PDB entry 7TEO | electron microscopy, 2.97 A resolution | chains O and U of the 30 polymer chains in the assembly

[Chain O]
Name: Proteasome subunit alpha type-1
Organism: Saccharomyces cerevisiae S288C
Notes: EC 3.4.25.1
Reference sequence: P21243 (PSA1_YEAST); numbering as in UniProt (aligned over 1-252)
Amino-acid sequence (252 residues; row label = number of the first residue in the row):
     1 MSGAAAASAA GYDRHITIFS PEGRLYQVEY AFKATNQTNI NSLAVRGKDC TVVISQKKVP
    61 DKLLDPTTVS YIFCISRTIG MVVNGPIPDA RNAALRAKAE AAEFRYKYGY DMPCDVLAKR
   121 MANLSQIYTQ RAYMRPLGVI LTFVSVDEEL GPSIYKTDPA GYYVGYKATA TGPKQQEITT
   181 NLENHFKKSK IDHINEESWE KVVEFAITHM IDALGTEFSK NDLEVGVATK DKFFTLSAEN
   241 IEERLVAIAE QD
Not modelled in the structure: 1-14, 190-191, 251-252

[Chain U]
Name: Proteasome subunit alpha type-7
Organism: Saccharomyces cerevisiae S288C
Notes: EC 3.4.25.1
Reference sequence: P21242 (PSA7_YEAST); residues 0-287 here correspond to UniProt positions 1-288 (UniProt number = residue number + 1)
Amino-acid sequence (288 residues; row label = number of the first residue in the row; numbering starts at 0):
     0 MTSIGTGYDL SNSVFSPDGR NFQVEYAVKA VENGTTSIGI KCNDGVVFAV EKLITSKLLV
    60 PQKNVKIQVV DRHIGCVYSG LIPDGRHLVN RGREEAASFK KLYKTPIPIP AFADRLGQYV
   120 QAHTLYNSVR PFGVSTIFGG VDKNGAHLYM LEPSGSYWGY KGAATGKGRQ SAKAELEKLV
   180 DHHPEGLSAR EAVKQAAKII YLAHEDNKEK DFELEISWCS LSETNGLHKF VKGDLLQEAI
   240 DFAQKEINGD DDEDEDDSDN VMSSDDENAP VATNANATTD QEGDIHLE
Not modelled in the structure: 0-4, 248-287

[Interface between chain O and chain U]
Contacting residue pairs (50):
  His15(O) - Tyr7(U)
  His15(O) - Val13(U)
  Gln27(O) - Val13(U)
  Gln27(O) - Phe14(U)  hydrogen bond (side chain-backbone)
  Tyr30(O) - Tyr7(U)
  Tyr30(O) - Phe14(U)
  Tyr30(O) - Ser15(U)
  Tyr30(O) - Pro16(U)  hydrophobic
  Tyr30(O) - Gly18(U)
  Lys33(O) - Pro16(U)
  Ala34(O) - Phe14(U)  hydrophobic
  Ala34(O) - Gly18(U)
  Gln37(O) - Asp17(U)
  Leu63(O) - Tyr159(U)
  Leu63(O) - Lys160(U)  hydrogen bond (backbone-backbone)
  Leu63(O) - Gly161(U)
  Leu63(O) - Lys172(U)
  Leu63(O) - Glu176(U)
  Leu64(O) - Trp157(U)  hydrophobic
  Leu64(O) - Gly158(U)
  Leu64(O) - Tyr159(U)
  Asp65(O) - Gly158(U)  hydrogen bond (backbone-backbone)
  Thr68(O) - Trp157(U)
  Thr68(O) - Gly158(U)  hydrogen bond (side chain-backbone)
  Val69(O) - Trp157(U)  hydrophobic
  Ser70(O) - Trp157(U)
  Tyr71(O) - Trp157(U)
  Ile87(O) - Ser155(U)
  Ile87(O) - Trp157(U)  hydrophobic
  Pro88(O) - Gln120(U)
  Pro88(O) - Ser153(U)
  Pro88(O) - Gly154(U)
  Pro88(O) - Ser155(U)
  Asp89(O) - Gln120(U)  hydrogen bond
  Arg91(O) - Gln117(U)  hydrogen bond (backbone-side chain)
  Arg91(O) - Tyr156(U)  hydrogen bond (side chain-backbone)
  Arg91(O) - Trp157(U)
  Asn92(O) - Gln117(U)
  Asn92(O) - Gln120(U)
  Leu95(O) - Gln117(U)
  Tyr133(O) - Tyr125(U)  hydrophobic
  Tyr133(O) - Ser127(U)
  Met134(O) - Leu124(U)  hydrophobic
  Met134(O) - Tyr125(U)  hydrophobic
  Arg135(O) - Ser12(U)
  Arg135(O) - Phe14(U)
  Arg135(O) - Gln120(U)
  Arg135(O) - Thr123(U)  hydrogen bond (side chain-backbone)
  Arg135(O) - Leu124(U)
  Pro136(O) - Phe14(U)
Interface residues without a listed pair, chain O (26 interface residues in all): Ala31, Leu137, Gly138
Interface residues without a listed pair, chain U (32 interface residues in all): Arg19, Asn20, Lys40, Asp113, Asn126, Leu175, Val179

[Overview]
26 residues of chain O face 32 of chain U across their interface, with 8 hydrogen bonds. Among the polar pairs
are Gln27(O)-Phe14(U), Thr68(O)-Gly158(U) and Asp89(O)-Gln120(U).
Chain O is Proteasome subunit alpha type-1 and chain U is Proteasome subunit alpha type-7, both from
Saccharomyces cerevisiae S288C; the structure, Cryo-EM structure of the 20S Alpha 3 Deletion proteasome core
particle in complex with FUB1, was determined by electron microscopy, deposited together with 7TEJ.
